Entry 2H3N (X-ray diffraction, 2.30 A resolution); this record covers chains A and D of the 4 polymer chains in the assembly.

== Chain A ==
Name: VpreB protein
From: Homo sapiens
UniProtKB: P12018 (VPREB_HUMAN); residues 2-100 here correspond to UniProt positions 21-119 (UniProt number = residue number + 19)
Sequence (100 residues; row label = number of the first residue in the row):
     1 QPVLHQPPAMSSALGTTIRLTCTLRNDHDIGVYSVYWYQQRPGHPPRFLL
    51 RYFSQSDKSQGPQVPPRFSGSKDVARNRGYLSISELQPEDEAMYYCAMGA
Not modelled in the structure: 1
Construct notes: cloning artifact (1)
Disulfides: Cys22-Cys96
Curated features (UniProtKB/Swiss-Prot):
  - region: Thr23 to Trp37 (Complementarity-determining-1), Tyr38 to Arg51 (Framework-2), Tyr52 to Pro62 (Complementarity-determining-2), Gln63 to Cys96 (Framework-3)

== Chain D ==
Name: Ig lambda-5
From: Homo sapiens
UniProtKB: P15814 (IGLL1_HUMAN); residues 57-172 here correspond to UniProt positions 94-209 (UniProt number = residue number + 37)
Sequence (117 residues; each row starts with the number of its first residue):
    57 VTHVFGSGTQLTVLSQPKATPSVTLFPPSSEELQANKATLVCLMNDFYPG
   107 ILTVTWKADGTPITQGVEMTTPSKQSNNKYAASSYLSLTPEQWRSRRSYS
   157 CQVMHEGSTVEKTVAPA
Not modelled in the structure: 121-125
Construct notes: cloning artifact (173)
Disulfides: Cys98-Cys157
Curated features (UniProtKB/Swiss-Prot):
  - region: Val60 to Ser71 (J region)

== Chain A / chain D interface ==
Pairs across the interface (6):
  Tyr36(A) with His59(D)
  Tyr38(A) with Phe61(D), hydrophobic
  Pro45(A) with Gly62(D); Ser63(D)
  Pro46(A) with Phe61(D)
  Phe48(A) with His59(D)
Other interface residues (no listed pair), chain A (6 interface residues in all): Pro62
Other interface residues (no listed pair), chain D (5 interface residues in all): Val60

== Overview ==
6 residues of chain A and 5 residues of chain D are in contact.
Here chain A is VpreB protein and chain D is Ig lambda-5, both from Homo sapiens. Entry 2H3N (Crystal
structure of a surrogate light chain (LAMBDA5 and VpreB) homodimer) was determined by X-ray diffraction.
